PDB entry 1JY3 | X-ray diffraction, 1.60 A resolution | chains N and O of the 6 polymer chains in the assembly

# Chain N
Molecule: Fibrinogen alpha chain
Organism: Bos taurus
Amino-acid sequence (53 residues; each row starts with the number of its first residue):
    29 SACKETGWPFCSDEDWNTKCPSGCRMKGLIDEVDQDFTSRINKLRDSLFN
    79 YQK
Disordered / not traced: 29-34, 79-81

# Chain O
Molecule: Fibrinogen beta chain
Organism: Bos taurus
UniProtKB: P02676 (FIBB_BOVIN); numbering as in UniProt (aligned over 61-116)
Amino-acid sequence (56 residues; row label = number of the first residue in the row):
    61 KVERKPPDADGCLHADPDLGVLCPTGCKLQDTLVRQERPIRKSIEDLRNT
   111 VDSVSR
Disordered / not traced: 61-63, 115-116

# Chain N / chain O interface
Contacting residue pairs - 34 pairs, chain N then chain O:
  S50(N) with C83(O)
  G51(N) with C83(O); P84(O); L89(O)
  C52(N) with D68(O); A69(O), hydrogen bond (backbone-backbone); G71(O); L82(O); C83(O), disulfide
  R53(N) with P66(O); P67(O), hydrogen bond (side chain-backbone); D68(O), salt bridge
  K55(N) with A69(O); D70(O), salt bridge; L89(O); T92(O)
  G56(N) with P67(O)
  L57(N) with R64(O); P67(O)
  I58(N) with L89(O), hydrophobic; T92(O); L93(O), hydrophobic; Q96(O)
  D59(N) with Q96(O)
  E60(N) with R64(O), salt bridge
  D62(N) with Q96(O); I100(O)
  F65(N) with I100(O), hydrophobic
  I69(N) with I100(O), hydrophobic
  L72(N) with L107(O), hydrophobic
  R73(N) with S103(O), hydrogen bond
  L76(N) with L107(O), hydrophobic; T110(O)
  F77(N) with T110(O)
Interface residues without a listed pair, chain N (19 interface residues in all): M54, T66
Interface residues without a listed pair, chain O (21 interface residues in all): V81, I104, V111
Inter-chain disulfides: C52(N)-C83(O)

# Overview
19 residues of chain N face 21 of chain O across their interface; the contacts include 1 disulfide bond, 3
hydrogen bonds and 3 salt bridges. Polar pairs include R53(N)-D68(O), K55(N)-D70(O) and E60(N)-R64(O).
Chain N is Fibrinogen alpha chain and chain O is Fibrinogen beta chain, both from Bos taurus; the structure,
Crystal Structure of the Central Region of Bovine Fibrinogen (E5 Fragment) at 1.4 Angstroms Resolution, was
determined by X-ray diffraction, deposited together with 1JY2.
